PDB entry 7V3H | electron microscopy, 3.60 A resolution | chains C and F of the 12 polymer chains in the assembly

== Chain C ==
Name: Envelope protein E
Organism: Dengue virus type 2 (strain Thailand/NGS-C/1944)
UniProtKB: P14340 (POLG_DEN2N); residues 1-495 here correspond to UniProt positions 281-775 (UniProt number = residue number + 280)
Sequence (495 residues; each row starts with the number of its first residue):
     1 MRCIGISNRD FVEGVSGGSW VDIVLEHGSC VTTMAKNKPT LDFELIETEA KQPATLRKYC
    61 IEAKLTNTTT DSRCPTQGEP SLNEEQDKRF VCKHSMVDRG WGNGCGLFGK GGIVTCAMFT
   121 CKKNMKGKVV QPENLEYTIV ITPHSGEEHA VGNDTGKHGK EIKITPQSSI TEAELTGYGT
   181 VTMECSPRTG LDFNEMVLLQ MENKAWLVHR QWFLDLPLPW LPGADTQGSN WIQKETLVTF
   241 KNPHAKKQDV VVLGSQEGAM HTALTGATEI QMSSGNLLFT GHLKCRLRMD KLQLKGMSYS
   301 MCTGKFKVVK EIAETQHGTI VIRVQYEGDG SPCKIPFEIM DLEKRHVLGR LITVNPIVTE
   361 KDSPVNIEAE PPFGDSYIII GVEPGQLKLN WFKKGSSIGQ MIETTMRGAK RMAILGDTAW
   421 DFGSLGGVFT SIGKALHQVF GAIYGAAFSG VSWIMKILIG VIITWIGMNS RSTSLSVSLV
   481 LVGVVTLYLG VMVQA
Covalent attachments: N-acetylglucosamine (NAG) linked to Asn67
UniProt features mapped onto this chain:
  - region: Asp98 to Gly111 (Fusion peptide)
  - site: Ala495 (Cleavage)
  - glycosylation (N-linked (GlcNAc...) asparagine): Asn67, Asn153

== Chain F ==
Name: Small envelope protein M
Organism: Dengue virus type 2 (strain Thailand/NGS-C/1944)
UniProtKB: P14340 (POLG_DEN2N); residues 1-72 here correspond to UniProt positions 206-277 (UniProt number = residue number + 205)
Sequence (72 residues; each row starts with the number of its first residue):
     1 SVALVPHVGM GLETRTETWM SSEGAWKHAQ RIETWILRHP GFTIMAAILA YTIGTTHFQR
    61 ALIFILLTAV AP

== Chain C / chain F interface ==
Contacting residue pairs (60):
  Glu26(C) with Arg15(F), salt bridge
  Met196(C) with Leu12(F), hydrophobic
  Lys204(C) with Trp19(F)
  Trp206(C) with Trp19(F)
  Val208(C) with His7(F)
  His209(C) with His7(F); Met10(F), hydrogen bond; Leu12(F)
  Trp212(C) with Val5(F), hydrogen bond (side chain-backbone); His7(F); Met10(F)
  Leu216(C) with Val2(F), hydrophobic
  Pro217(C) with Ser1(F)
  Gln256(C) with Val2(F)
  Ala259(C) with Val2(F), hydrophobic; Ala3(F)
  Met260(C) with Val2(F), hydrophobic
  His261(C) with Trp19(F), hydrogen bond (backbone-side chain); Met20(F)
  Thr262(C) with Ala3(F)
  Ala263(C) with Val2(F); Pro6(F); His7(F)
  Leu264(C) with Trp19(F)
  Thr265(C) with Pro6(F), hydrogen bond (backbone-backbone); His7(F); Val8(F); Met20(F), hydrogen bond; Gly24(F)
  Gly266(C) with His7(F), hydrogen bond (backbone-side chain); Thr18(F)
  Ala267(C) with His7(F); Trp19(F), hydrogen bond (backbone-backbone)
  Thr268(C) with Thr16(F)
  Glu269(C) with Trp19(F)
  Phe279(C) with Thr16(F)
  Thr280(C) with Thr14(F), hydrogen bond; Thr16(F), hydrogen bond
  Gly281(C) with Thr14(F)
  Lys410(C) with Arg15(F)
  Arg411(C) with Arg15(F)
  Ile414(C) with Glu13(F); Thr14(F); Arg15(F)
  Ser449(C) with Gly9(F)
  Gly450(C) with Val8(F); Gly9(F), hydrogen bond (backbone-backbone)
  Val451(C) with Gly9(F)
  Ile462(C) with Phe58(F), hydrophobic; Leu62(F), hydrophobic
  Trp465(C) with Phe58(F)
  Val493(C) with Glu13(F)
  Gln494(C) with Val8(F); Glu13(F)
  Ala495(C) with Glu13(F); Thr14(F); Thr16(F); Glu17(F); Thr18(F); Ser21(F)
Interface residues without a listed pair, chain C (42 interface residues in all): Asn8, Asp10, Leu207, Ser452, Trp453, Ile454, Leu458
Interface residues without a listed pair, chain F (28 interface residues in all): Ala25, Trp26, His28, Ala29, Ile65, Leu66

== Summary ==
Chain C and chain F form an interface of 42 and 28 residues respectively; the contacts include 10 hydrogen
bonds and 1 salt bridge. Among the polar pairs are Glu26(C)-Arg15(F), His209(C)-Met10(F) and
Trp212(C)-Val5(F).
Chain C is Envelope protein E and chain F is Small envelope protein M, both from Dengue virus type 2 (strain
Thailand/NGS-C/1944); the structure, DENV2_NGC_Fab_C10 28degrees (3Fab:3E), was determined by electron
microscopy (same publication as 7V3F, 7V3G, 7V3I and 7V3J).
